PDB entry 7PIL | electron microscopy, 2.50 A resolution | chains AI and M of the 33 polymer chains in the assembly

# Chain AI
Molecule: Light-harvesting protein B-875 alpha chain
Source organism: Rhodobacter sphaeroides (strain ATCC 17023 / DSM 158 / JCM 6121 / NBRC 12203 / NCIMB 8253 / ATH 2.4.1.)
UniProtKB: Q3J1A4 (LHA1_RHOS4); residues 1-55 here = UniProt positions 1-55
Sequence (55 residues; each row starts with the number of its first residue):
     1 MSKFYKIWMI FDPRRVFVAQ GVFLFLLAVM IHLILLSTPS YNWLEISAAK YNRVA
Residues lining bound ligands:
  - bacteriochlorophyll a (BCL), molecule 1: V16, Q20, F23, I31
  - bacteriochlorophyll a (BCL), molecule 2: G21, L24, F25, A28, H32, L35, Y41, W43
  - bacteriochlorophyll a (BCL), molecule 3: L24, L27, A28, I31, H32, L35, Y41
  - spheroidene (SPO), molecule 1: F4, K6, I7, I10
  - spheroidene (SPO), molecule 2: F17, Q20, F23, L24, L27, M30, I31, I34
  - spheroidene (SPO), molecule 3: F17, Q20, G21, K50
  - spheroidene (SPO), molecule 4: F25, A28, V29, H32, L33, L36, W43
Curated features (UniProtKB/Swiss-Prot):
  - binding site (a bacteriochlorophyll): H32
What the authors report for this chain:
  - binding site for bacteriochlorophyll a: H32, W43
  - binding site for spheroidene: Q20

# Chain M
Molecule: Reaction center protein M chain
Source organism: Rhodobacter sphaeroides (strain ATCC 17023 / 2.4.1 / NCIB 8253 / DSM 158)
UniProtKB: Q3J1A6 (RCEM_RHOS4); residues 1-307 here correspond to UniProt positions 2-308 (UniProt number = residue number + 1)
Sequence (307 residues; numbered 1 to 307; the number before each row is that of its first residue):
     1 AEYQNIFSQV QVRGPADLGM TEDVNLANRS GVGPFSTLLG WFGNAQLGPI YLGSLGVLSL
    61 FSGLMWFFTI GIWFWYQAGW NPAVFLRDLF FFSLEPPAPE YGLSFAAPLK EGGLWLIASF
   121 FMFVAVWSWW GRTYLRAQAL GMGKHTAWAF LSAIWLWMVL GFIRPILMGS WSEAVPYGIF
   181 SHLDWTNNFS LVHGNLFYNP FHGLSIAFLY GSALLFAMHG ATILAVSRFG GERELEQIAD
   241 RGTAAERAAL FWRWTMGFNA TMEGIHRWAI WMAVLVTLTG GIGILLSGTV VDNWYVWGQN
   301 HGMAPLN
Metal / ion sites: Fe ion: H219, E234, H266 (shared with 2 residues of chain L)
Residues lining bound ligands:
  - 1,2-Distearoyl-sn-glycerophosphoethanolamine (3PE), molecule 1: P200, G203, L204, A207, F208, W268, M272, H301, M303
  - 1,2-Distearoyl-sn-glycerophosphoethanolamine (3PE), molecule 2: R253, M256, G257, F258, W268
  - bacteriochlorophyll a (BCL), molecule 1: W66, M122, V126, F150, A153, I154, L156, W157, L160, W185, T186, N187, F189, S190, N195, L196, F197, H202, S205, I206, L209, Y210, V276, T277, G280, G281, I284
  - bacteriochlorophyll a (BCL), molecule 2: W66, F67, L89, F90, M122, W157, L160, V175, I179, H182, L183, W185, T186
  - bacteriochlorophyll a (BCL), molecule 3: T186, F197, Y210
  - bacteriochlorophyll a (BCL), molecule 4: F197, G203, L204, I206, A207, Y210, G211, L214
  - bacteriopheophytin a (BPH), molecule 1: S59, L60, G63, L64, W66, F67, A125, V126, W129, T133, T146, A149, F150, A153, A273, V274, T277
  - bacteriopheophytin a (BPH), molecule 2: Y210, A213, L214, A217, M218, W252, T255, M256
  - tetramyristoyl-cardiolipin (CD4; (2R,5R,11R,14R)-5,8,11-trihydroxy-5,11-dioxido-17-oxo-2,14-bis(tetradecanoyloxy)-4,6,10,12,16-pentaoxa-5,11-diphosphatriacont-1-yl tetradecanoate): G143, K144, H145, W148, A149, L151, S152, W155, R267, I270, W271, V274, L278, I282
  - spheroidene (SPO): W66, F67, I70, G71, I72, F74, W75, F85, L89, F105, W115, L116, S119, F120, M122, F123, W157, M158, L160, G161, F162, W171, V175, Y177, G178, I179, H182
  - ubiquinone-10 (U10): L214, L215, M218, H219, T222, I223, A245, A248, A249, W252, M256, F258, N259, A260, T261, M262, I265, W268, M272
  - ubiquinone-1 (UQ1): L86, R87, L89, F90, F91, F180
Curated features (UniProtKB/Swiss-Prot):
  - binding site ((7R,8Z)-bacteriochlorophyll b): H182, H202
  - binding site (Fe cation): H219, E234, H266
  - binding site (a ubiquinone): W252

# Interface between chain AI and chain M
Contacting residue pairs (18):
  R15(AI) - A27(M)  hydrogen bond (side chain-backbone)
  R15(AI) - N28(M)
  V18(AI) - S54(M)
  V22(AI) - L58(M)  hydrophobic
  F25(AI) - F120(M)  hydrophobic
  L26(AI) - F61(M)  hydrophobic
  L26(AI) - F120(M)  hydrophobic
  V29(AI) - F120(M)  hydrophobic
  L33(AI) - I117(M)  hydrophobic
  I34(AI) - I117(M)  hydrophobic
  L36(AI) - F105(M)
  L36(AI) - A106(M)
  S37(AI) - F105(M)
  S37(AI) - A106(M)
  S37(AI) - A107(M)
  S37(AI) - P108(M)
  S37(AI) - L109(M)
  N42(AI) - A106(M)
Other interface residues (no listed pair), chain AI (16 interface residues in all): R14, A19, F23, M30, E45
Other interface residues (no listed pair), chain M (19 interface residues in all): N25, V57, S62, M65, G113, F121, V124

# Overview
The interface between chain AI and chain M involves 16 residues on one side and 19 on the other; the contacts
include 1 hydrogen bond. The hydrogen-bonded pair is R15(AI)-A27(M). From the paper: a binding site for
bacteriochlorophyll a at H32(AI) and W43(AI); a binding site for spheroidene at Q20(AI).
Here chain AI is Light-harvesting protein B-875 alpha chain (Rhodobacter sphaeroides (strain ATCC 17023 / DSM
158 / JCM 6121 / NBRC 12203 / NCIMB 8253 / ATH 2.4.1.)) and chain M is Reaction center protein M chain
(Rhodobacter sphaeroides (strain ATCC 17023 / 2.4.1 / NCIB 8253 / DSM 158)). Entry 7PIL (Cryo-EM structure of
the Rhodobacter sphaeroides RC-LH1-PufXY monomer complex at 2.5 A) was determined by electron microscopy.
